PDB entry 8ETC | electron microscopy, 3.10 A resolution | chains 1 and E of the 42 polymer chains in the assembly

# Chain 1
Molecule: 3497-nt RNA strand
Organism: Schizosaccharomyces pombe
Sequence (3497 nucleotides; numbered 1 to 3497; the number before each row is that of its first residue):
     1 AUUUGACCUCAAAUCAGGUAGGACUACGCGCUGAACUUAAGCAUAUCAAU
    51 AAGCGCAGGAAAAGAAAAUAACCAUGAUUCCCUCAGUAACGGCGAGUGAA
   101 GCGGGAAAAGCUCAAAUUUGAAAUCUGGCAACAUUUCUUUUGUUGUCCGA
   151 GUUGUAAUUUCAAGAAGCUGCUUUGAGUGUAGACGAUCGGUCUAAGUUCC
   201 UUGGAACAGGACGUCAGAGAGGGUGAGAACCCCGUCUUUGGUCGAUUGGA
   251 UAUGCCAUAUAAAGCGCUUUCGAAGAGUCGAGUUGUUUGGGAAUGCAGCU
   301 CUAAAUGGGUGGUAAAUUUCAUCUAAAGCUAAAUAUUGGCGAGAGACCGA
   351 UAGCGAACAAGUAGAGUGAUCGAAAGAUGAAAAGAACUUUGAAAAGAGAG
   401 UUAAAUAGUACGUGAAAUUGCUGAAAGGGAAGCAUUGGAAAUCAGUCUUA
   451 CCUGGGUGAGAUCAGUAGUCUCUUCGCGAGACUAUGCACUCUGAACCUGU
   501 GGUAGGUCAGCAUCAGUUUUCGGGGGCGGAAAAAGAAUAAGGGAAGGUGG
   551 CUUUCCGGGUUCUGCCUGGGGAGUGUUUAUAGCCCUUGUUGUAAUACGUC
   601 CACUGGGGACUGAGGACUGCGGCUUCGUGCCAAGGAUGCUGACAUAAUGG
   651 UUUUCAAUGGCCCGUCUUGAAACACGGACCAAGGAGUCUAGCAUCUAUGC
   701 GAGUGUUUGGGUGAUGAAAACCCAUCCGCGAAAUGAAAGUGAAUGCAGGU
   751 GGGAACGCCCUUGUGGCGUGCACCAUCGACCGACCCGGAAGUUUGUCAAU
   801 GGAAGGGUUUGAGUAAGAGCAUAGCUGUUGGGACCCGAAAGAUGGUGAAC
   851 UAUGCCUGAAUAGGGUGAAGCCAGAGGAAACUCUGGUGGAGGCUCGUAGA
   901 GAUUCUGACGUGCAAAUCGAUCUUCAAAUUUGGGUAUAGGGGCGAAAGAC
   951 UAAUCGAACCAUCUAGUAGCUGGUUCCUGCCGAAGUUUCCCUCAGGAUAG
  1001 CAGAAACUCAGAUCAGUUUUAUGAGGUAAAGCGAAUGAUUAGAGGUCUUG
  1051 GGGAAGGAAUUUCCUCAACCUAUUCUCAAACUUUAAAUAUGUAAGACGCC
  1101 CUUGUCGCUUAAUUGGACGUGGGCCAUCGAAUGAGAGUUUCUAGUGGGCC
  1151 AUUUUUGGUAAGCAGAACUGGCGAUGCGGGAUGAACCGAACGUGAGGUUA
  1201 AGGUGCCGGAAUGUACGCUCAUCAGACACCAGAAAAGGUGUUAGUUCAUC
  1251 UAGACAGCAGGACGGUGGCCAUGGAAGUCGGAAUCCGCUAAGGAGUGUGU
  1301 AACAACUCACCUGCCGAAUGAACUAGCCCUGAAAAUGGAUGGCGCUUAAG
  1351 CGUACUACCCAUACCUCACCGUCUGGGUUAGCUUUGAGAAGCUCAGACGA
  1401 GUAGGCAGGCGUGGAGGUUUGUGACGAAGCCUUGGGCGUGAGCCUGGGUC
  1451 GAACAGCCUCUAGUGCAGAUCUUGGUGGAAGUAGCAAAUAUUCAAAUGAG
  1501 AACUUUGAAGACUGAAGUGGGGAAAGGUUCCAUGUGAACAGCAGUUGGAC
  1551 AUGGGUUAGUCGAUCCUAAGAGAUAGGGAAGCUCCGUAUGAAAGUUGCAC
  1601 GAUUUUUCGUGCCUCCUAUCGAAAGGGAAUCCGGUUAAUAUUCCGGAACC
  1651 AGAAGGUGGAAUCAACACGGCAACGUAAAUGAAGUUGGAGACGUCGGCGG
  1701 GAGCCCUGGGAAGAGUUCUCUUUUCUUUUUAACAAACCAUUGAACCACCC
  1751 UGAAAUCGGUUUAUCCGGAGCUAGGGUAUGGUGUUUGGAAGAGUUCAGCG
  1801 CCUCAUGCUGAAUCCGGUGCGCUCUCGACGGCCCUUGAAAAUCCAACGGA
  1851 AGAAUGGACCUUCGGGUCCUUGUUUUCACAUCUGGUCGUACUCAUAACCG
  1901 CAGCAGGUCUCCAAGGUGAACAGCCUCUAGUUGAUAGAACAAUGUAGAUA
  1951 AGGGAAGUCGGCAAAAUGGAUCCGUAACUUCGGGAUAAGGAUUGGCUCUA
  2001 AGGGUUGGGUACGUUGGGCCUUGGAACCUGAACGGUUGCUGGACUGAGCG
  2051 UGGACCGAUGUCUUUUCUCGCCUUUCGGGGUGAGAAGGGAUGUUGGACCU
  2101 GCUUGGACCUUGGCGGCCGGGAAGUCCUUGGUCGGGCUUUUCUCCUUCUC
  2151 GGGGAUUAUGCUCUUACUGGCGUACGUUUAACAACCAACUUAGAACUGGU
  2201 ACGGACAAGGGGAAUCUGACUGUCUAAUUAAAACAUAGCAUUGCGAUGGC
  2251 CAGAAAGUGGUGUUGACGCAAUGUGAUUUCUGCCCAGUGCUCUGAAUGUC
  2301 AAAGUGAAGAAAUUCAACCAAGCGCGGGUAAACGGCGGGAGUAACUAUGA
  2351 CUCUCUUAAGGUAGCCAAAUGCCUCGUCAUCUAACUAGUGACGCGCAUGA
  2401 AUGGAUUAACGAGAUUCCCACUGUCCCUAUCUACUAUCUAGCGAAACCAC
  2451 AGCCUGGGGAACGGGCCAGGCAAAAUCAGCGGGGAAAGAAGACCCUGUUG
  2501 AGCUUGACUCUAGUUUGACAUUGUGAAGAGACAUAGAGGGUGUAGGAUAA
  2551 GUGGGAGUAUGUUUCGGCAUACGCCGGUGAAAUACCACUACCUUUAUCGU
  2601 UUCUUUACUUAAUCAAUGAAGCGGAAUUGGGAUUUAUUUCCCAUAUUCUA
  2651 GCGUUAAAGUUUCUUCGCGAACUGAUCCGCGUUGAUGACAUUGUCAGGUG
  2701 GGGAGUUUGGCUGGGGCGGCACAUCUGUUAAAAGAUAACGCAGGUGUCCU
  2751 AAGGGGGACUCAUCGAGAACAGAAAUCUCGAGUAGAAUAAAAGGGUAAAA
  2801 GUCCCCUUGAUUUUGAUUUUCAGUGUGAAUACAAACCAUGAAAGUGUGGC
  2851 CUAUCGAUCCUUUGUUCCCUCGAAAUUUGAGGACAGAGGUGCCAGAAAAG
  2901 UUACCACAGGGAUAACUGGCUUGUGGCAGCCAAGCGUUCAUAGCGACGUU
  2951 GCUUUUUGAUUCUUCGAUGUCGGCUCUUCCUAUCAUACCGAAGCAGAAUU
  3001 CGGUAAGCGUUGGAUUGUUCACCCACUAAUAGGGAACGUGAGCUGGGUUU
  3051 AGACCGUCGUGAGACAGGUUAGUUUUACCCUACUGAUGAAGUGUCGUCGC
  3101 AAUGGUAAUUCAACUUAGUACGAGAGGAACCGUUGAUUCAGAUCAUUGGU
  3151 AUUUGCGGCUGCCUGACAAGGCAAUGCCGCGGAGCUAUCAUCUGCCGGAU
  3201 AACGGCUGAACGCCUCUAAGCCAGAAUCCGUGCCAGAAAGCGACGAUUUU
  3251 UUGGUCCGCAUGAUUUAUAUGUAUAAAAAUAGAGGUAGGACUUGUUCCUA
  3301 CUCUCCUGUAUCGUAGAAGAUGGGCGAUGGUUGAUGAAACGGAAGUGUUU
  3351 UAUUGACUUGUCCAUGAAAUUCCAUUGAAAUCUUGUGCGGAAUCGAAUCC
  3401 AUUGCAUACGACUUUAAUGUGGAACGGGGUAUUGUAAGCAGUAGAGUAGC
  3451 CUUGUUGUUACGAUCUGCUGAGAUUAAGCCUUUGUUCCCAAGAUUUG
Not modelled in the structure: 37-45, 92-95, 288-293, 313-318, 446-505, 552-573, 668-671, 761-763, 789-802, 897-928, 986-999, 1024-1089, 1095-1129, 1381-1387, 1594-1617, 1662-1665, 1740-1745, 1834, 1853-1873, 1919-1921, 1968-2209, 2217-2412, 2485-2916, 2936-2942, 2954-2971, 3015-3021, 3036-3041, 3050-3078, 3249-3270, 3287-3300, 3375-3394, 3442-3464
Construct notes: conflict C1746 (U7796 in 157310483)

# Chain E
Name: 60S ribosomal protein L6
Organism: Schizosaccharomyces pombe
Reference sequence: P79071 (RL6_SCHPO); residues 1-195 here = UniProt positions 1-195
Chain sequence (195 residues; numbered 1 to 195; the number before each row is that of its first residue):
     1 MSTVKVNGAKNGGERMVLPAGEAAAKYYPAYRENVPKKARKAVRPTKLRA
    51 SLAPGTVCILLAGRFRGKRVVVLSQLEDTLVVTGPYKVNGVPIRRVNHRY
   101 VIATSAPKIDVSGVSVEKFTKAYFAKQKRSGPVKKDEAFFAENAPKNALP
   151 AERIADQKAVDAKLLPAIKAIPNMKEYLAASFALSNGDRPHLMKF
Not modelled in the structure: 1-32
Curated features (UniProtKB/Swiss-Prot):
  - modified residue (Phosphoserine): Ser105, Ser115

# Interface between chain 1 and chain E
Contacting residue pairs (97; chain 1 residue first):
  G510(1) with Tyr100(E), sugar contact
  C511(1) with Asp78(E), hydrogen bond to the sugar; Asn97(E), hydrogen bond to the sugar; His98(E), phosphate contact; Arg99(E), phosphate contact
  A512(1) with Thr46(E), hydrogen bond to the sugar; Asp78(E), sugar contact; His98(E), salt bridge to the phosphate; Arg99(E), salt bridge to the phosphate
  U513(1) with Ala42(E), hydrogen bond to the sugar; Arg44(E), hydrogen bond to the sugar; Pro45(E), sugar contact; Lys47(E), phosphate contact
  C514(1) with Lys41(E), hydrogen bond to the base; Arg44(E), hydrogen bond to the phosphate
  A515(1) with Lys41(E), hydrogen bond to the sugar
  G606(1) with Lys47(E), salt bridge to the phosphate
  G608(1) with Arg99(E), salt bridge to the phosphate
  G612(1) with Lys41(E), base contact
  G614(1) with Lys37(E), base contact
  G615(1) with Asn34(E), hydrogen bond to the sugar; Val35(E), hydrogen bond to the sugar; Pro36(E), sugar contact; Lys37(E), hydrogen bond to the base
  A616(1) with Asn34(E), hydrogen bond to the phosphate; Val35(E), sugar contact; Lys38(E), hydrogen bond to the sugar
  C617(1) with Lys37(E), salt bridge to the phosphate; Lys38(E), salt bridge to the phosphate
  G619(1) with Arg40(E), hydrogen bond to the base
  C631(1) with Ala42(E), phosphate contact; Arg44(E), hydrogen bond to the phosphate
  A632(1) with Arg40(E), phosphate contact; Ala42(E), hydrogen bond to the phosphate; Arg44(E), salt bridge to the phosphate
  A633(1) with Arg40(E), hydrogen bond to the base
  G634(1) with Arg40(E), hydrogen bond to the phosphate
  G635(1) with Lys37(E), phosphate contact
  A636(1) with Ala39(E), phosphate contact; Lys41(E), salt bridge to the phosphate
  U637(1) with Ala39(E), phosphate contact; Lys41(E), sugar contact
  C639(1) with Lys121(E), hydrogen bond to the sugar
  U640(1) with Lys121(E), sugar contact
  G641(1) with Lys126(E), phosphate contact
  A642(1) with Lys126(E), phosphate contact; Arg129(E), salt bridge to the phosphate
  C643(1) with Arg129(E), salt bridge to the phosphate; Lys135(E), salt bridge to the phosphate
  A644(1) with Pro132(E), base contact; Lys135(E), salt bridge to the phosphate
  G3271(1) with Ser185(E), base contact; Asn186(E), hydrogen bond to the base
  A3273(1) with Asn186(E), hydrogen bond to the base
  G3313(1) with Ser185(E), base contact
  A3315(1) with Glu176(E), hydrogen bond to the base; Ala179(E), base contact; Ala180(E), sugar contact; Ser181(E), phosphate contact
  G3316(1) with Ala179(E), sugar contact; Ser181(E), hydrogen bond to the phosphate
  A3317(1) with Lys68(E), salt bridge to the phosphate
  U3359(1) with Glu176(E), base contact
  C3363(1) with Lys175(E), phosphate contact
  A3367(1) with Tyr86(E), hydrogen bond to the phosphate; Val88(E), base contact; Gly90(E), sugar contact
  A3368(1) with Arg64(E), salt bridge to the phosphate; Phe65(E), sugar contact; Tyr86(E), hydrogen bond to the base; Pro92(E), sugar contact; Pro145(E), base contact; Leu149(E), base contact
  A3369(1) with Arg64(E), salt bridge to the phosphate; Arg94(E), salt bridge to the phosphate; Asn143(E), hydrogen bond to the sugar; Ala144(E), hydrogen bond to the sugar; Ala148(E), sugar contact; Leu149(E), base contact; Pro150(E), base contact; Arg153(E), hydrogen bond to the base
  U3370(1) with Arg64(E), base contact; Asn143(E), phosphate contact; Ala144(E), hydrogen bond to the phosphate
  U3371(1) with Ile93(E), sugar contact; Arg94(E), sugar contact; Ala125(E), base contact; Lys126(E), salt bridge to the phosphate; Arg153(E), hydrogen bond to the base
  C3372(1) with Thr79(E), base contact; Arg95(E), salt bridge to the phosphate; Asn97(E), hydrogen bond to the base
  C3373(1) with Ala62(E), sugar contact; Gly63(E), sugar contact; Tyr100(E), sugar contact
  A3374(1) with Gly63(E), phosphate contact; Arg66(E), salt bridge to the phosphate
Also at the interface, not in a pair above, chain 1 (48 interface residues in all): G605, G607, G638, G3319, C3362
Also at the interface, not in a pair above, chain E (60 interface residues in all): Val43, Glu77, Asn89, Val96, Phe124, Asn147, Ile154, Leu184

# In short
48 residues of chain 1 and 60 residues of chain E are in contact; the contacts include 31 hydrogen bonds and
19 salt bridges. Among the polar pairs are C514(1)-Lys41(E), G615(1)-Lys37(E) and G619(1)-Arg40(E).
Chain 1 is a 3497-nt RNA strand and chain E is 60S ribosomal protein L6, both from Schizosaccharomyces pombe;
the structure, Fkbp39 associated nascent 60S ribosome State 4, was determined by electron microscopy (same
publication as 8ESQ, 8ESR, 8ETG, 8ETH, 8ETI, 8ETJ and 3 further entries).
